4ZNR - chains A and B; structure by X-ray diffraction, 2.10 A resolution.

# Chain A (and B)
Protein: Natterin-like protein
From: Danio rerio
Notes: chain B of this document is another copy of the same molecule, construct and numbering; everything in this record applies to it too
UniProt: Q5CZR5 (NATTL_DANRE); residues 1-315 here = UniProt positions 1-315
Amino-acid sequence (335 residues; row label = number of the first residue in the row; numbers below 1 keep their minus sign (Met-19 is residue -19)):
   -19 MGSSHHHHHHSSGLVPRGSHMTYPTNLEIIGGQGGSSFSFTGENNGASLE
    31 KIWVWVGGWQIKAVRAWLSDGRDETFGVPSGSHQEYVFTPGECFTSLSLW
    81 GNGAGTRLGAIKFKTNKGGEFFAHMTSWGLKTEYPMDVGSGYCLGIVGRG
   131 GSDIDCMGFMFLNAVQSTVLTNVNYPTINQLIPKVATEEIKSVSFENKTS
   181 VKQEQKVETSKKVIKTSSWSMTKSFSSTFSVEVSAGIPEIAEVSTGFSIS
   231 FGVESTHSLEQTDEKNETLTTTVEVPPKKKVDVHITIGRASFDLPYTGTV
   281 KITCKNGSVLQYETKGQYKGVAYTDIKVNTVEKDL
Unresolved in the structure: -19 to -3
Construct notes: expression tag (-19 to 0)
What the authors report for this chain:
  - binding site for alpha-D-mannopyranose: Asp135
  - mutagenesis - D135A: abolished binding to yeast cells
  - mutagenesis - D135A/K171A/S190A/K192A/N246A: abolished binding to Natterin-like protein (chain A)

# How chain A and chain B interact
Pairs across the interface (64):
  Phe74(A) - Ile170(B)
  Thr75(A) - Glu169(B)
  Thr75(A) - Ile170(B)
  Thr75(A) - Lys171(B)
  Thr75(A) - Ser172(B)  hydrogen bond (backbone-backbone)
  Ser76(A) - Ser172(B)
  Asn96(A) - Glu169(B)
  Pro115(A) - Ser174(B)
  Met116(A) - Val173(B)
  Asp117(A) - Lys171(B)  salt bridge
  Gly119(A) - Lys171(B)  hydrogen bond (backbone-side chain)
  Ser120(A) - Ser190(B)
  Ala144(A) - Glu188(B)
  Ala144(A) - Thr189(B)
  Ala144(A) - Ser190(B)
  Val145(A) - Ser190(B)  hydrogen bond (backbone-side chain)
  Val145(A) - Thr248(B)
  Thr148(A) - Asn246(B)
  Glu169(A) - Thr75(B)
  Glu169(A) - Asn96(B)
  Ile170(A) - Phe74(B)
  Ile170(A) - Thr75(B)
  Lys171(A) - Thr75(B)
  Lys171(A) - Asp117(B)  salt bridge
  Lys171(A) - Gly119(B)  hydrogen bond (side chain-backbone)
  Ser172(A) - Thr75(B)  hydrogen bond (backbone-backbone)
  Ser172(A) - Ser76(B)
  Val173(A) - Met116(B)
  Ser174(A) - Pro115(B)
  Glu188(A) - Ala144(B)
  Glu188(A) - Lys285(B)
  Glu188(A) - Asn286(B)  hydrogen bond (side chain-backbone)
  Thr189(A) - Ala144(B)
  Ser190(A) - Ser120(B)
  Ser190(A) - Ala144(B)
  Ser190(A) - Val145(B)  hydrogen bond (side chain-backbone)
  Lys192(A) - Ser206(B)  hydrogen bond (side chain-backbone)
  Lys192(A) - Ser207(B)
  Lys192(A) - Thr208(B)
  Lys192(A) - Phe209(B)
  Lys192(A) - Ser210(B)
  Ser206(A) - Lys192(B)  hydrogen bond (backbone-side chain)
  Ser207(A) - Lys192(B)
  Thr208(A) - Lys192(B)
  Phe209(A) - Lys192(B)
  Phe209(A) - Asn246(B)
  Ser210(A) - Lys192(B)
  Ser210(A) - Glu244(B)
  Ser210(A) - Lys245(B)
  Ser210(A) - Asn246(B)  hydrogen bond (backbone-side chain)
  Glu244(A) - Ser210(B)
  Lys245(A) - Ser210(B)
  Asn246(A) - Thr148(B)
  Asn246(A) - Phe209(B)
  Asn246(A) - Ser210(B)  hydrogen bond (side chain-backbone)
  Thr248(A) - Val145(B)
  Thr248(A) - Lys285(B)  hydrogen bond
  Leu249(A) - Lys285(B)
  Thr250(A) - Lys285(B)
  Lys285(A) - Glu188(B)
  Lys285(A) - Thr189(B)
  Lys285(A) - Thr248(B)
  Lys285(A) - Thr250(B)
  Asn286(A) - Glu188(B)
Interface residues without a listed pair, chain A (40 interface residues in all): Val118, Gln146, Ser147, Val187, Val211
Interface residues without a listed pair, chain B (41 interface residues in all): Val118, Gln146, Ser147, Lys186, Val187, Val211, Leu249

# Summary
40 residues of chain A and 41 residues of chain B are in contact; the contacts include 12 hydrogen bonds and 2
salt bridges. Among the polar pairs are Asp117(A)-Lys171(B), Gly119(A)-Lys171(B) and Val145(A)-Ser190(B). The
paper reports a binding site for alpha-D-mannopyranose at Asp135(A); D135A of chain A abolishes binding to
yeast cells.
Both chains are Natterin-like protein (Danio rerio). Entry 4ZNR (Crystal structure of Dln1 complexed with
Man(alpha1-3)Man) was determined by X-ray diffraction together with 4ZNO from the same study.
